PDB entry 2RAI | X-ray diffraction, 3.20 A resolution | chains A and B

Chain A (and B):
Name: Sorting nexin-9
From: Homo sapiens
Notes: fragment: C-terminal fragment, residues 214-594; chain B of this document is another copy of the same molecule, construct and numbering; everything in this record applies to it too
UniProtKB: Q9Y5X1 (SNX9_HUMAN); numbering as in UniProt (aligned over 204-595)
Sequence (392 residues; each row starts with the number of its first residue):
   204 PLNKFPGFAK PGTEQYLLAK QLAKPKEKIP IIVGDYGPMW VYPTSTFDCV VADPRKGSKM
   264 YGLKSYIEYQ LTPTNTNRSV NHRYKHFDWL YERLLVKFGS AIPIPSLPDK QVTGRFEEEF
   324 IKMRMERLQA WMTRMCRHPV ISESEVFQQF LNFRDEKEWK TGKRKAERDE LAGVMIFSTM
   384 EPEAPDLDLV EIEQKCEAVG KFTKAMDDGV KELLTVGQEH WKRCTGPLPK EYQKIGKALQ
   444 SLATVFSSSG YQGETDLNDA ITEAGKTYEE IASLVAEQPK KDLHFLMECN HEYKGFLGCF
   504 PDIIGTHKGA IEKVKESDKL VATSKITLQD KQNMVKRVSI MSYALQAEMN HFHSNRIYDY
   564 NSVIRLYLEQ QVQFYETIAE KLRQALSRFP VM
Disordered / not traced: 204-213, 258-267, 312-320 (chain B: 204-213, 258-267, 318-321)
Modified / non-standard residues: Mse242, Mse326, Mse328, Mse335, Mse338, Mse378, Mse383, Mse409, Mse490, Mse537, Mse544, Mse552, Mse595 (selenomethionine; parent Met); Mse263 (selenomethionine)
Swiss-Prot annotation at these positions:
  - binding site (a 1,2-diacyl-sn-glycero-3-phospho-(1D-myo-inositol-4,5-bisphosphate)): Arg286, Lys288, Arg327
  - modified residue: Thr216 (Phosphothreonine), Tyr239 (Phosphotyrosine), Lys288 (N6-acetyllysine)

How chain A and chain B interact:
Pairs across the interface (105; chain A residue first):
  Phe405(A) - Val448(B)
  Phe405(A) - Ser451(B)
  Phe405(A) - Ser452(B)
  Ala408(A) - Val448(B)  hydrophobic
  Mse409(A) - Val448(B)
  Mse409(A) - Phe449(B)  hydrophobic
  Gly412(A) - Leu445(B)
  Val413(A) - Leu445(B)
  Glu415(A) - Ala441(B)
  Glu415(A) - Ser444(B)
  Leu416(A) - Ala441(B)  hydrophobic
  Val419(A) - Lys437(B)
  Val419(A) - Ile438(B)  hydrophobic
  Glu422(A) - Lys437(B)  salt bridge
  His423(A) - Glu434(B)  salt bridge
  His423(A) - Ile438(B)
  Arg426(A) - Glu434(B)  salt bridge
  Glu434(A) - His423(B)  salt bridge
  Glu434(A) - Arg426(B)  salt bridge
  Tyr435(A) - Tyr578(B)  hydrogen bond
  Lys437(A) - Val419(B)
  Lys437(A) - Glu422(B)  salt bridge
  Ile438(A) - Val419(B)  hydrophobic
  Ala441(A) - Glu415(B)
  Ser444(A) - Glu415(B)
  Leu445(A) - Gly412(B)
  Leu445(A) - Val413(B)
  Val448(A) - Phe405(B)
  Val448(A) - Ala408(B)  hydrophobic
  Val448(A) - Mse409(B)
  Phe449(A) - Mse409(B)
  Phe449(A) - Arg559(B)
  Phe449(A) - Tyr563(B)  hydrophobic
  Ser451(A) - Phe405(B)
  Ser452(A) - Phe405(B)
  Ser452(A) - His556(B)
  Ser452(A) - Arg559(B)
  Tyr454(A) - Tyr239(B)
  Tyr454(A) - Asn553(B)
  Tyr454(A) - His556(B)
  Tyr454(A) - Ser557(B)
  Tyr454(A) - Ile560(B)  hydrophobic
  Gln455(A) - Tyr239(B)
  Glu457(A) - Arg559(B)  salt bridge
  Glu457(A) - Ile560(B)
  Leu460(A) - Ile560(B)  hydrophobic
  Leu460(A) - Asn564(B)
  Tyr471(A) - Tyr570(B)  hydrogen bond
  Tyr471(A) - Gln574(B)  hydrogen bond
  Asn553(A) - Tyr454(B)  hydrogen bond
  His556(A) - Ser452(B)
  His556(A) - Tyr454(B)
  Ser557(A) - Tyr454(B)
  Arg559(A) - Phe449(B)
  Arg559(A) - Ser452(B)
  Arg559(A) - Glu457(B)  salt bridge
  Ile560(A) - Tyr454(B)  hydrophobic
  Ile560(A) - Glu457(B)
  Ile560(A) - Leu460(B)
  Tyr561(A) - Mse595(B)
  Tyr563(A) - Leu445(B)  hydrophobic
  Tyr563(A) - Phe449(B)  hydrophobic
  Asn564(A) - Leu460(B)
  Asn564(A) - Phe592(B)
  Asn564(A) - Pro593(B)
  Asn564(A) - Mse595(B)
  Ile567(A) - Ile464(B)  hydrophobic
  Ile567(A) - Phe592(B)  hydrophobic
  Arg568(A) - Leu589(B)
  Arg568(A) - Phe592(B)  hydrogen bond (side chain-backbone)
  Arg568(A) - Pro593(B)  hydrogen bond (side chain-backbone)
  Tyr570(A) - Tyr471(B)
  Leu571(A) - Leu589(B)  hydrophobic
  Leu571(A) - Phe592(B)  hydrophobic
  Glu572(A) - Leu589(B)
  Gln574(A) - Tyr471(B)  hydrogen bond
  Gln574(A) - Leu585(B)
  Val575(A) - Leu585(B)  hydrophobic
  Val575(A) - Arg586(B)
  Tyr578(A) - Tyr435(B)  hydrogen bond
  Tyr578(A) - Tyr578(B)  hydrophobic
  Tyr578(A) - Ile581(B)  hydrophobic
  Tyr578(A) - Leu585(B)  hydrophobic
  Glu579(A) - Glu579(B)
  Glu579(A) - Ala582(B)
  Glu579(A) - Arg586(B)  salt bridge
  Ile581(A) - Tyr578(B)  hydrophobic
  Ala582(A) - Glu579(B)
  Leu585(A) - Gln574(B)
  Leu585(A) - Val575(B)  hydrophobic
  Leu585(A) - Tyr578(B)  hydrophobic
  Arg586(A) - Val575(B)
  Arg586(A) - Glu579(B)  salt bridge
  Ala588(A) - Leu571(B)
  Leu589(A) - Arg568(B)  hydrogen bond (backbone-side chain)
  Leu589(A) - Leu571(B)  hydrophobic
  Leu589(A) - Glu572(B)
  Phe592(A) - Ile567(B)  hydrophobic
  Phe592(A) - Arg568(B)  hydrogen bond (backbone-side chain)
  Phe592(A) - Leu571(B)  hydrophobic
  Pro593(A) - Asn564(B)  hydrogen bond (backbone-side chain)
  Pro593(A) - Arg568(B)
  Val594(A) - Arg568(B)
  Mse595(A) - Tyr561(B)  hydrophobic
  Mse595(A) - Asn564(B)
Interface residues without a listed pair, chain A (60 interface residues in all): Tyr239, Leu431, Lys440, Leu442, Ile464, Asn493
Interface residues without a listed pair, chain B (59 interface residues in all): Leu416, Leu431, Lys440, Leu442, Gln455, Gly456, Val594

In short:
60 residues of chain A and 59 residues of chain B are in contact; the contacts include 11 hydrogen bonds and
10 salt bridges. Polar contacts include Glu422(A)-Lys437(B), His423(A)-Glu434(B) and Arg426(A)-Glu434(B).
Curated annotation (UniProt) lists 3 residues binding
1,2-diacyl-sn-glycero-3-phospho-(1D-myo-inositol-4,5-bisphosphate) on chain A.
Chain A and chain B are both Sorting nexin-9 (Homo sapiens); the structure, The PX-BAR membrane remodeling
unit of Sorting Nexin 9, was determined by X-ray diffraction, deposited together with 2RAJ and 2RAK.
